Entry 9ITP (electron microscopy, 3.85 A resolution); this record covers chains P and Z of the 16 polymer chains in the assembly.

[Chain P]
Molecule: ATP synthase subunit c
Source organism: Chloroflexus aurantiacus J-10-fl
UniProtKB: A9WGS9 (ATPL_CHLAA); residue numbers follow UniProt; this construct covers 1-76
Sequence (76 residues; row label = number of the first residue in the row):
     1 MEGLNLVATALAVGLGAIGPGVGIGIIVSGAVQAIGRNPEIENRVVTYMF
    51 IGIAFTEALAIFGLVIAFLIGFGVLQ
Not modelled in the structure: 74-76
Swiss-Prot annotation at these positions:
  - site: E57 (Reversibly protonated during proton transport)

[Chain Z]
Molecule: ATP synthase subunit a
Source organism: Chloroflexus aurantiacus J-10-fl
UniProtKB: A9WGT0 (A9WGT0_CHLAA); residues 1-312 here = UniProt positions 1-312
Sequence (312 residues; numbered 1 to 312; the number before each row is that of its first residue):
     1 MSTRTRNILIIVGALIISIASRFFLYTGPPHVEVAAEVIFDGIPGFPITN
    51 SFVVAIIIDIFVIALAVAATRNLQMVPRGLQNVMEFILESLYNLFRNINA
   101 KYVATAFPLVATIFLFVLFGNWFGLLPGVGSIGVCHEKKEEHAVVDERLA
   151 LAAPAAPLSSVAAAEGEEIHDTCAAQGKKLVPLFRAPAADLNFTFAIAVI
   201 SFVFIEYWGFRALGPGYLKKFFNTNGIMSFVGIIEFISELVKPFALAFRL
   251 FGNIFAGEVLLVVMAFLVPLLLPLPFYGFEVFVGFIQALIFALLTYAFLN
   301 IAVTGHDEEHAH
Not modelled in the structure: 1-11, 136-168, 305-312
Disulfides: C135-C173

[How chain P and chain Z interact]
Contacting residue pairs (17; chain P residue first):
  T47(P) - L94(Z)
  F50(P) - F282(Z)  hydrophobic
  I51(P) - I290(Z)
  I51(P) - L293(Z)  hydrophobic
  A54(P) - Q287(Z)
  A54(P) - I290(Z)  hydrophobic
  F55(P) - R249(Z)
  F55(P) - L294(Z)  hydrophobic
  A58(P) - R249(Z)
  I61(P) - G252(Z)
  I61(P) - N253(Z)
  F62(P) - F248(Z)
  F62(P) - R249(Z)
  V65(P) - G252(Z)
  V65(P) - F255(Z)  hydrophobic
  F68(P) - V259(Z)  hydrophobic
  F72(P) - V32(Z)  hydrophobic
Other interface residues (no listed pair), chain P (13 interface residues in all): Y48, L64
Other interface residues (no listed pair), chain Z (19 interface residues in all): V34, I98, A245, A256, I286, F298

[Summary]
The interface between chain P and chain Z involves 13 residues on one side and 19 on the other.
Here chain P is ATP synthase subunit c and chain Z is ATP synthase subunit a, both from Chloroflexus
aurantiacus J-10-fl. Entry 9ITP (Chloroflexus aurantiacus ATP synthase, state 2, focused refinement of FO and
peripheral stalk) was determined by electron microscopy (same publication as 9ITJ, 9ITK, 9ITL, 9ITM, 9ITN,
9ITO and 11 further entries).
